PDB entry 8BM1 | electron microscopy, 2.70 A resolution | chains W and B of the 21 polymer chains in the assembly

Chain W (and B):
Name: Co-chaperonin GroES
From: Escherichia coli
Notes: chain B of this document is another copy of the same molecule, construct and numbering; everything in this record applies to it too
UniProtKB: P0A6F9 (CH10_ECOLI); numbering as in UniProt (aligned over 2-97)
Chain sequence (98 residues; each row starts with the number of its first residue; numbering starts at 0):
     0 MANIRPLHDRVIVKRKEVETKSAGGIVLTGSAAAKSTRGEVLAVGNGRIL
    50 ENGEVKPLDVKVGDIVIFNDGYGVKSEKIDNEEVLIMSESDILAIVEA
Disordered / not traced: 0-1
Construct notes: initiating methionine (0); expression tag (1)
Swiss-Prot annotation at these positions:
  - modified residue: K34 (N6-succinyllysine)

How chain W and chain B interact:
Residue-residue contacts - 37 pairs, chain W then chain B:
  N2(W) with E96(B), hydrogen bond
  I3(W) with I66(B), hydrophobic; A93(B), hydrophobic; I94(B); E96(B)
  R4(W) with A93(B); I94(B), hydrogen bond (backbone-backbone); E96(B)
  P5(W) with A93(B), hydrophobic
  L6(W) with D58(B); V59(B), hydrophobic; I91(B), hydrophobic; L92(B), hydrogen bond (backbone-backbone); I94(B), hydrophobic
  H7(W) with D58(B), salt bridge; E88(B), salt bridge
  R9(W) with S89(B), hydrogen bond (side chain-backbone); I91(B), hydrogen bond (side chain-backbone); L92(B)
  I48(W) with R47(B); K55(B)
  L49(W) with L49(B)
  E50(W) with L49(B); E50(B)
  N51(W) with N51(B)
  G52(W) with L49(B); K55(B)
  K74(W) with T36(B), hydrogen bond; I66(B); L92(B)
  E76(W) with T36(B), hydrogen bond; R37(B), salt bridge; I66(B)
  K77(W) with R37(B), hydrogen bond (backbone-side chain)
  I78(W) with R37(B)
  N80(W) with A22(B)
  I85(W) with L92(B), hydrophobic
Interface residues without a listed pair, chain W (20 interface residues in all): I11, V54
Interface residues without a listed pair, chain B (22 interface residues in all): F67, N68, V95, A97

Summary:
20 residues of chain W and 22 residues of chain B are in contact, with 8 hydrogen bonds and 3 salt bridges.
Polar pairs include H7(W)-D58(B), H7(W)-E88(B) and E76(W)-R37(B).
Chain W and chain B are both Co-chaperonin GroES (Escherichia coli); the structure, Structure of
GroEL:GroES-ATP complex under continuous turnover conditions, was determined by electron microscopy together
with 8BKZ, 8BM0, 8BMO and 8BMT from the same study.
